PDB entry 4XUA | X-ray diffraction, 1.75 A resolution | chain A

[Chain A]
Name: Bromodomain adjacent to zinc finger domain protein 2B
From: Homo sapiens
UniProtKB: Q9UIF8 (BAZ2B_HUMAN), isoform Q9UIF8-4; numbering as in UniProt (aligned over 1858-1972)
Chain sequence (117 residues; numbered 1856 to 1972; the number before each row is that of its first residue):
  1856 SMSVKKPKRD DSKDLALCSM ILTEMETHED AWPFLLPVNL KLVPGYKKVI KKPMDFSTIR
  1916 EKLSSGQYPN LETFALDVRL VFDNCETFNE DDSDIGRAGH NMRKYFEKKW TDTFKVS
Unresolved in the structure: 1972
Sequence notes: expression tag (1856-1857)
Ligand contacts: 43C (4-{1-[2-(4-methyl-1H-1,2,3-triazol-1-yl)ethyl]-4-phenyl-1H-imidazol-5-yl}benzonitrile): W1887, P1888, F1889, L1890, L1891, P1892, V1893, N1894, L1897, V1898, Y1901, F1943, N1944, I1950
From the paper describing this entry:
  - binding site for 43C: L1891, N1894, N1944

[Overview]
Ligands of chain A: compound 43C. From the paper: a binding site for 43C at L1891, N1894 and N1944.
Chain A is Bromodomain adjacent to zinc finger domain protein 2B (Homo sapiens); the structure, Crystal
Structure of the bromodomain of human BAZ2B in complex with E11919 BAZ2-ICR analogue, was determined by X-ray
diffraction, deposited together with 4XUB.
